Entry 9B80 (electron microscopy, 2.70 A resolution); this record covers chains A and B.

Chain A (and B):
Protein: Fatty acid synthase
Organism: Homo sapiens
Notes: EC 2.3.1.85, 2.3.1.38, 2.3.1.39, 2.3.1.41, 1.1.1.100, 4.2.1.59, 1.3.1.39, 3.1.2.14; chain B of this document is another copy of the same molecule, construct and numbering; everything in this record applies to it too
UniProtKB: P49327 (FAS_HUMAN); residues 857-2511 here = UniProt positions 857-2511
Sequence (1655 residues; row label = number of the first residue in the row):
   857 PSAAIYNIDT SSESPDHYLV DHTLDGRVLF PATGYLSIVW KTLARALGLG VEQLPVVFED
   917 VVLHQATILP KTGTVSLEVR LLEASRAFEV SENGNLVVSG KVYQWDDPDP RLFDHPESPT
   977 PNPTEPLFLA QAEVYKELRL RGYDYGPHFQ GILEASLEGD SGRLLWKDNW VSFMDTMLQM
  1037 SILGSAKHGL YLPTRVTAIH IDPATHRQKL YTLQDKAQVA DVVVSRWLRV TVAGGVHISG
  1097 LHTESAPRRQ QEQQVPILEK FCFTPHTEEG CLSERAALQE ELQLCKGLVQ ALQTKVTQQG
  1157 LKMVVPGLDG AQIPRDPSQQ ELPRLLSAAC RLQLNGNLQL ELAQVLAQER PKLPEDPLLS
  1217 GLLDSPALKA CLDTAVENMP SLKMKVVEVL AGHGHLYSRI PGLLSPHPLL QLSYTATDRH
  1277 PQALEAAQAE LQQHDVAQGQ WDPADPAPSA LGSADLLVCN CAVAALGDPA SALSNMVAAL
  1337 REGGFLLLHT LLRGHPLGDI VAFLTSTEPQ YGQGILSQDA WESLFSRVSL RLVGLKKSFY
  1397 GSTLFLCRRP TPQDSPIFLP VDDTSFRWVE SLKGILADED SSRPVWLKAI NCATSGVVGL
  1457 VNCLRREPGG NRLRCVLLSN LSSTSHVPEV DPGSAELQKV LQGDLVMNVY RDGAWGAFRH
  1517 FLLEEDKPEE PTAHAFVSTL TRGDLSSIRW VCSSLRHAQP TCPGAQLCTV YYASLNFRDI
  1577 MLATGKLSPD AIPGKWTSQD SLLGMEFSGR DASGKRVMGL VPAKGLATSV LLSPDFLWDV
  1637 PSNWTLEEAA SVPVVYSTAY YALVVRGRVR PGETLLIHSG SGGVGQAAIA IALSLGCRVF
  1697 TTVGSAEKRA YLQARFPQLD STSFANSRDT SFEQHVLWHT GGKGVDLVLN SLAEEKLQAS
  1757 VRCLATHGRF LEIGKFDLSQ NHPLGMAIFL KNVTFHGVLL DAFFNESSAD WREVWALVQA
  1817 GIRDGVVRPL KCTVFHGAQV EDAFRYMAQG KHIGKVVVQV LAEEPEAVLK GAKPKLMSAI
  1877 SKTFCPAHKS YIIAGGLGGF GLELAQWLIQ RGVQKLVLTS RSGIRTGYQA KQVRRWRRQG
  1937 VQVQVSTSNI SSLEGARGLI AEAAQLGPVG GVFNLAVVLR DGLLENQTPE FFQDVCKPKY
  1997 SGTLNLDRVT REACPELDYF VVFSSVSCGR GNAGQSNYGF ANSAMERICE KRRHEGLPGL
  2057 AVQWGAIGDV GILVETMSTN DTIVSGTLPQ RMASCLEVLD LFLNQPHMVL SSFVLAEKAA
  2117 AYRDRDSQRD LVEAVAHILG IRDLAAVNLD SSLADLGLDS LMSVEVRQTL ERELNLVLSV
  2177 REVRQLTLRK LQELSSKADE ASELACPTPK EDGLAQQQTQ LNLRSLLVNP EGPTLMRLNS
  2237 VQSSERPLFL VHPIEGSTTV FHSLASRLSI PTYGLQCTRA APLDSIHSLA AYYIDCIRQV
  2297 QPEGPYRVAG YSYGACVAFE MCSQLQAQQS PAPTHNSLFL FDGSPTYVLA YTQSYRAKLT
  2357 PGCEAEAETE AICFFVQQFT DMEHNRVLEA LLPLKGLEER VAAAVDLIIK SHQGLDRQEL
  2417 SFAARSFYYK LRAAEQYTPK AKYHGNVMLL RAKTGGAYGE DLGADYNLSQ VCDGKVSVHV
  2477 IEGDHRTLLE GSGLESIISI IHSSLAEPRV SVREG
Unresolved in the structure: 977-980, 1145-1210, 1296-1312, 1317-1378, 2068-2078, 2113-2511

Chain A / chain B interface:
Pairs across the interface (87; chain A residue first):
  Ser858(A) with Ser858(B)
  Arg936(A) with Leu938(B)
  Leu938(A) with Arg936(B); Leu938(B), hydrophobic; Glu945(B)
  Ala940(A) with Glu945(B); Ser947(B); Gly950(B); Leu952(B)
  Ser941(A) with Glu945(B), hydrogen bond (backbone-side chain)
  Glu945(A) with Leu938(B); Ala940(B); Ser941(B), hydrogen bond (side chain-backbone)
  Gly950(A) with Ala940(B)
  Glu973(A) with Trp1734(B)
  Thr1053(A) with Arg1758(B)
  Trp1083(A) with Leu1733(B); Trp1734(B); Gly1737(B), hydrogen bond (side chain-backbone); Gly1738(B)
  Leu1084(A) with Gln1730(B); Trp1734(B)
  Arg1085(A) with Leu1733(B); Arg1758(B), hydrogen bond (side chain-backbone)
  Tyr1657(A) with Asn1788(B)
  Arg1662(A) with Asn1788(B), hydrogen bond; Val1789(B); Thr1790(B), hydrogen bond
  Arg1664(A) with Arg1664(B)
  Gln1730(A) with Leu1084(B)
  Leu1733(A) with Arg1085(B)
  Gly1737(A) with Trp1083(B)
  Arg1758(A) with Arg1085(B), hydrogen bond (backbone-side chain)
  His1763(A) with Ala1798(B); Glu1802(B), salt bridge
  Asp1773(A) with Met1782(B)
  Leu1774(A) with Met1782(B); Ala1783(B); Phe1785(B), hydrophobic; Leu1786(B)
  Ser1775(A) with Leu1786(B)
  Asn1777(A) with Gly1781(B); Met1782(B), hydrogen bond (side chain-backbone); Ala1783(B), hydrogen bond (side chain-backbone)
  His1778(A) with Leu1780(B); Gly1781(B); Met1782(B), hydrogen bond (backbone-backbone)
  Pro1779(A) with Leu1780(B); Met1782(B)
  Leu1780(A) with His1778(B); Pro1779(B); Leu1780(B), hydrogen bond (backbone-backbone); Met1782(B), hydrophobic
  Gly1781(A) with Asn1777(B)
  Met1782(A) with Asp1773(B); Leu1774(B); Asn1777(B), hydrogen bond (backbone-side chain); His1778(B), hydrogen bond (backbone-backbone); Pro1779(B); Leu1780(B), hydrophobic
  Ala1783(A) with Leu1774(B); Asn1777(B), hydrogen bond (backbone-side chain)
  Phe1785(A) with Leu1774(B), hydrophobic; Phe1791(B), hydrophobic; Gly1793(B)
  Leu1786(A) with Leu1774(B); Leu1795(B)
  Asn1788(A) with Tyr1657(B), hydrogen bond; Arg1662(B), hydrogen bond; Gly1793(B); Leu1795(B)
  Val1789(A) with Arg1662(B); Gly1793(B), hydrogen bond (backbone-backbone)
  Thr1790(A) with Arg1662(B), hydrogen bond; Thr1790(B); Phe1791(B); His1792(B), hydrogen bond
  Phe1791(A) with Phe1785(B), hydrophobic; Thr1790(B); Phe1791(B), hydrogen bond (backbone-backbone)
  His1792(A) with Thr1790(B), hydrogen bond
  Gly1793(A) with Asn1788(B); Val1789(B), hydrogen bond (backbone-backbone)
  Leu1795(A) with Leu1786(B); Asn1788(B), hydrogen bond (backbone-side chain)
  Ala1798(A) with His1763(B)
  Glu1802(A) with His1763(B), salt bridge
Interface residues without a listed pair, chain A (53 interface residues in all): Pro857, Ala859, Glu939, Ser947, Asn951, Leu952, Arg1051, Trp1734, Gly1738, Leu1753, Gln1754, Val1794
Interface residues without a listed pair, chain B (51 interface residues in all): Pro857, Ala859, Asn951, Glu973, Arg1051, Thr1053, Leu1753, Ser1775, Val1794

Summary:
The interface between chain A and chain B involves 53 residues on one side and 51 on the other, with 23
hydrogen bonds and 2 salt bridges. Among the polar pairs are His1763(A)-Glu1802(B), Ser941(A)-Glu945(B) and
Trp1083(A)-Gly1737(B).
Both chains are Fatty acid synthase (Homo sapiens). Entry 9B80 (Human endogenous FASN with 1,3-DBP - Class 1
focused modifying wing) was determined by electron microscopy (same publication as 9B7Z and 9MJ9).
